Entry 8POP (electron microscopy, 3.00 A resolution); this record covers chains A and J of the 11 polymer chains in the assembly.

Chain A:
Molecule: Terminase small subunit
Organism: Escherichia phage HK97
UniProt: Q9MBW4 (Q9MBW4_BPHK7); residues 1-161 here = UniProt positions 1-161
Amino-acid sequence (161 residues; numbered 1 to 161; the number before each row is that of its first residue):
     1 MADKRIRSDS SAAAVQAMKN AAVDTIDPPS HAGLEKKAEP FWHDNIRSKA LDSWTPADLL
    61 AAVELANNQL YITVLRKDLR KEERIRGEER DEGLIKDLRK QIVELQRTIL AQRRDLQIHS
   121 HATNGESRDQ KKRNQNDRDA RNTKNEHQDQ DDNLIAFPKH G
Not modelled in the structure: 1-2, 125-161
Curated features (UniProtKB/Swiss-Prot):
  - region: Lys37 to Leu60 (Helix-turn-helix (HTH))
  - binding site (DNA): Lys96, Lys100, Arg107, Arg114, Arg128
Reported in the primary citation:
  - binding site for the 31-nt DNA strand: Arg7, Ser8, Lys96, Lys100, Arg107, Arg114, Arg128, Lys132
  - specificity-determining residues: Arg128
  - contacts within the chain: Arg7-Asp9 (salt bridge)
  - conformationally variable residues (order/disorder transition): Asp3 to Val23
  - binding site for the 31-nt DNA strand (chain J): Arg128
  - mutagenesis - K4A, R5A, R7A, R128A: abolished binding to DNA
  - mutagenesis - K4A/R5A/R7A: decreased binding to DNA

Chain J:
Molecule: 31-nt DNA strand
Sequence (31 nucleotides; numbered 10 to 40; the number before each row is that of its first residue):
    10 TAAAACTAAA AAAATCGGGT TAGCGTTAAA T
Not modelled in the structure: 38-40

Chain A / chain J interface:
Pairs across the interface - 10 pairs, chain A then chain J:
  Lys4(A) - DT30(J)  base contact
  Arg7(A) - DA31(J)  base contact
  Arg7(A) - DG32(J)  base contact
  Ser10(A) - DC33(J)  hydrogen bond to the phosphate
  Ser10(A) - DG34(J)  phosphate contact
  Ser11(A) - DG34(J)  phosphate contact
  Lys100(A) - DC15(J)  salt bridge to the phosphate
  His119(A) - DT24(J)  salt bridge to the phosphate
  His121(A) - DT24(J)  salt bridge to the phosphate
  His121(A) - DC25(J)  salt bridge to the phosphate
Also at the interface, not in a pair above, chain A (9 interface residues in all): Asp9, Arg114
Also at the interface, not in a pair above, chain J (9 interface residues in all): DA23

In short:
Chain A and chain J each contribute 9 residues to their interface; the contacts include 1 hydrogen bond and 4
salt bridges. Polar pairs include Ser10(A)-DC33(J), Lys100(A)-DC15(J) and His119(A)-DT24(J). From the paper: a
binding site for the 31-nt DNA strand at Arg7(A), Ser8(A) and Lys96(A) among others; K4A, R5A and R7A of chain
A, among others, abolish binding to DNA; 5 substitutions were tested in all.
Here chain A is Terminase small subunit (Escherichia phage HK97) and chain J is a 31-nt DNA strand. Entry 8POP
(HK97 small terminase in complex with DNA) was determined by electron microscopy.
